Entry 5J2P (X-ray diffraction, 2.53 A resolution); this record covers chains A and B of the 4 polymer chains in the assembly.

== Chain A ==
Name: reverse transcriptase, p66 domain
Organism: Human immunodeficiency virus type 1 group M subtype B (isolate HXB2)
Notes: EC 2.7.7.-
Reference sequence: P04585 (POL_HV1H2); residues 1-560 here correspond to UniProt positions 588-1147 (UniProt number = residue number + 587)
Chain sequence (560 residues; numbered 1 to 560; the number before each row is that of its first residue):
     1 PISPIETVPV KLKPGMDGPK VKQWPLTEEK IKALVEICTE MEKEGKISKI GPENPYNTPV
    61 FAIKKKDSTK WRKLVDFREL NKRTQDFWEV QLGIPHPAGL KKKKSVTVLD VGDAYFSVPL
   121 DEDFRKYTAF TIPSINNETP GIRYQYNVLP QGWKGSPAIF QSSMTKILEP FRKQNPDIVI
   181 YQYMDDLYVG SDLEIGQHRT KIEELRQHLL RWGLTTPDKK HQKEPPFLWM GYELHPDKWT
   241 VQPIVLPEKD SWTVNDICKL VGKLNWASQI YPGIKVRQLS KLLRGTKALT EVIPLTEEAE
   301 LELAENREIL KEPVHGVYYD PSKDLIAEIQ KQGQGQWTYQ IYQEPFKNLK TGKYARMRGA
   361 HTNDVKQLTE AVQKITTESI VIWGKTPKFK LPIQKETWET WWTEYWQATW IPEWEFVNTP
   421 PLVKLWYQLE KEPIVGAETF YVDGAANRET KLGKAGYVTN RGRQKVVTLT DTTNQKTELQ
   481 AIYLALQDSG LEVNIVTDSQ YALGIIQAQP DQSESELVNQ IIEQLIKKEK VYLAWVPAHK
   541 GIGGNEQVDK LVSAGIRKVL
Disordered / not traced: 559-560
Differences from the reference sequence: engineered mutation Cys258 (Gln845 in P04585), Ser280 (Cys867 in P04585)
Bound ions: Mg2+: Asp443, Glu478, Asp498
Residues lining bound ligands: 6FM (2'-deoxy-4'-ethynyl-2-fluoroadenosine 5'-(dihydrogen phosphate)): Lys66, Arg72, Leu74, Ala114, Tyr115, Gln151, Gly152, Phe160, Tyr183, Met184, Asp185, Asp186, Lys220, Trp229, Met230, Gly231
Swiss-Prot annotation at these positions:
  - region: Phe227 to His235 (RT 'primer grip')
  - motif: Trp398 to Trp414 (Tryptophan repeat motif)
  - binding site (Mg(2+)): Asp110, Asp185, Asp186, Asp443, Glu478, Asp498, Asp549
  - site: Trp401 (Essential for RT p66/p51 heterodimerization), Trp414 (Essential for RT p66/p51 heterodimerization), Phe440, Tyr441 (Cleavage), Leu560 (Cleavage)
What the authors report for this chain:
  - binding site for the 22-nt DNA strand: Tyr183

== Chain B ==
Name: reverse transcriptase, p51 domain
Organism: Human immunodeficiency virus type 1 group M subtype B (isolate HXB2)
Notes: EC 2.7.7.-
Reference sequence: P04585 (POL_HV1H2); residues 1-440 here correspond to UniProt positions 588-1027 (UniProt number = residue number + 587)
Chain sequence (440 residues; numbered 1 to 440; the number before each row is that of its first residue):
     1 PISPIETVPV KLKPGMDGPK VKQWPLTEEK IKALVEICTE MEKEGKISKI GPENPYNTPV
    61 FAIKKKDSTK WRKLVDFREL NKRTQDFWEV QLGIPHPAGL KKKKSVTVLD VGDAYFSVPL
   121 DEDFRKYTAF TIPSINNETP GIRYQYNVLP QGWKGSPAIF QSSMTKILEP FRKQNPDIVI
   181 YQYMDDLYVG SDLEIGQHRT KIEELRQHLL RWGLTTPDKK HQKEPPFLWM GYELHPDKWT
   241 VQPIVLPEKD SWTVNDIQKL VGKLNWASQI YPGIKVRQLS KLLRGTKALT EVIPLTEEAE
   301 LELAENREIL KEPVHGVYYD PSKDLIAEIQ KQGQGQWTYQ IYQEPFKNLK TGKYARMRGA
   361 HTNDVKQLTE AVQKITTESI VIWGKTPKFK LPIQKETWET WWTEYWQATW IPEWEFVNTP
   421 PLVKLWYQLE KEPIVGAETF
Disordered / not traced: 1-3, 87-93, 215-232, 429-440
Differences from the reference sequence: engineered mutation Ser280 (Cys867 in P04585)
Swiss-Prot annotation at these positions:
  - region: Phe227 to His235 (RT 'primer grip')
  - motif: Trp398 to Trp414 (Tryptophan repeat motif)
  - binding site (Mg(2+)): Asp110, Asp185, Asp186
  - site: Trp401 (Essential for RT p66/p51 heterodimerization), Trp414 (Essential for RT p66/p51 heterodimerization), Phe440 (Cleavage)

== How chain A and chain B interact ==
Residue-residue contacts - 125 pairs, chain A then chain B:
  Val8(A) - Glu53(B)
  Pro9(A) - Glu53(B)
  Gln85(A) - Glu53(B)  hydrogen bond (side chain-backbone)
  Asp86(A) - Lys20(B)  salt bridge
  Asp86(A) - Pro55(B)
  Phe87(A) - Pro52(B)
  Trp88(A) - Lys20(B)
  Trp88(A) - Val21(B)
  Trp88(A) - Lys22(B)
  Trp88(A) - Pro52(B)  hydrogen bond (backbone-backbone)
  Trp88(A) - Asn54(B)
  Trp88(A) - Pro55(B)
  Trp88(A) - Asn57(B)
  Trp88(A) - Thr131(B)
  Trp88(A) - Arg143(B)
  Val90(A) - Pro140(B)
  Val90(A) - Gly141(B)  hydrogen bond (backbone-backbone)
  Val90(A) - Arg143(B)
  Gln91(A) - Pro140(B)
  Leu92(A) - Pro133(B)  hydrophobic
  Leu92(A) - Asn137(B)
  Gly93(A) - Asn137(B)  hydrogen bond (backbone-side chain)
  Ile94(A) - Asn137(B)
  Pro95(A) - Asn136(B)
  Pro95(A) - Asn137(B)
  His96(A) - Asn136(B)  hydrogen bond (backbone-side chain)
  Gly99(A) - Asn136(B)
  Leu100(A) - Asn136(B)
  Ala158(A) - Pro52(B)
  Ile159(A) - Pro52(B)
  Gln161(A) - Pro140(B)
  Ser162(A) - Pro52(B)
  Thr165(A) - Pro140(B)
  Arg172(A) - Thr139(B)
  Val179(A) - Glu138(B)
  Ile180(A) - Glu138(B)
  Tyr181(A) - Asn136(B)  hydrogen bond
  Tyr181(A) - Glu138(B)
  Gln182(A) - Glu138(B)  hydrogen bond (backbone-backbone)
  Gln182(A) - Pro140(B)
  Arg358(A) - Gln394(B)
  Arg358(A) - Glu396(B)  salt bridge
  Glu370(A) - Gln394(B)
  Gln373(A) - Gln394(B)  hydrogen bond
  Gln373(A) - Glu396(B)
  Gln373(A) - Thr397(B)  hydrogen bond
  Gln373(A) - Trp401(B)
  Thr376(A) - Thr400(B)
  Thr376(A) - Trp401(B)
  Thr377(A) - Pro25(B)
  Thr377(A) - Thr400(B)
  Ile380(A) - Leu26(B)
  Ile380(A) - Thr27(B)
  Val381(A) - Pro25(B)  hydrophobic
  Val381(A) - Ile135(B)
  Val381(A) - Asn136(B)  hydrogen bond (backbone-backbone)
  Val381(A) - Asn137(B)
  Ile382(A) - Ile135(B)
  Ile382(A) - Asn136(B)
  Trp383(A) - Ile135(B)
  Gly384(A) - Thr27(B)
  Gly384(A) - Glu28(B)  hydrogen bond (backbone-backbone)
  Glu399(A) - Ala360(B)
  Trp402(A) - Lys331(B)  hydrogen bond (backbone-side chain)
  Trp402(A) - Thr362(B)
  Trp402(A) - Asp364(B)
  Glu404(A) - Lys424(B)
  Tyr405(A) - Lys331(B)  hydrogen bond (backbone-side chain)
  Trp406(A) - Lys331(B)
  Trp406(A) - Thr419(B)  hydrogen bond (side chain-backbone)
  Gln407(A) - Lys331(B)  hydrogen bond (backbone-side chain)
  Gln407(A) - Asp364(B)
  Gln407(A) - Pro392(B)
  Gln407(A) - Ile393(B)
  Gln407(A) - Val417(B)  hydrogen bond (side chain-backbone)
  Ala408(A) - Asp364(B)
  Ala408(A) - Leu368(B)  hydrophobic
  Ala408(A) - Pro392(B)  hydrogen bond (backbone-backbone)
  Ala408(A) - Ile393(B)
  Thr409(A) - Asp364(B)  hydrogen bond (backbone-side chain)
  Trp410(A) - Thr362(B)
  Trp410(A) - Asn363(B)
  Trp410(A) - Val365(B)  hydrophobic
  Trp410(A) - Trp401(B)
  Trp410(A) - Tyr405(B)
  Pro412(A) - Trp401(B)
  Pro433(A) - Asn255(B)
  Pro433(A) - Leu289(B)  hydrophobic
  Pro433(A) - Thr290(B)
  Ile434(A) - Thr290(B)
  Val435(A) - Thr290(B)
  Thr439(A) - Lys287(B)
  Thr439(A) - Ala288(B)
  Thr439(A) - Leu289(B)  hydrogen bond (side chain-backbone)
  Tyr441(A) - Gln258(B)  hydrogen bond
  Tyr441(A) - Thr286(B)
  Tyr441(A) - Lys287(B)  hydrogen bond (side chain-backbone)
  Tyr441(A) - Leu289(B)
  Thr459(A) - Thr286(B)
  Asn460(A) - Thr286(B)
  Asn460(A) - Lys287(B)
  Asn460(A) - Ala288(B)
  Asn494(A) - Leu289(B)
  Val496(A) - Gln258(B)
  Val496(A) - Leu289(B)  hydrophobic
  Gln500(A) - Pro420(B)
  Gln500(A) - Leu422(B)
  Leu503(A) - Pro421(B)  hydrophobic
  Gln507(A) - Pro421(B)
  Tyr532(A) - Asn255(B)  hydrogen bond
  Tyr532(A) - Leu289(B)  hydrophobic
  Trp535(A) - Leu422(B)  hydrophobic
  Trp535(A) - Trp426(B)  hydrophobic
  Pro537(A) - Gly262(B)
  Pro537(A) - Asn265(B)
  Lys540(A) - Asn265(B)
  Ile542(A) - Val261(B)  hydrophobic
  Ile542(A) - Leu283(B)  hydrophobic
  Gly543(A) - Gln258(B)  hydrogen bond (backbone-side chain)
  Gly543(A) - Leu283(B)
  Gly543(A) - Gly285(B)
  Gly544(A) - Gly285(B)  hydrogen bond (backbone-backbone)
  Gly544(A) - Thr286(B)
  Gln547(A) - Gly285(B)
  Gln547(A) - Thr286(B)
Also at the interface, not in a pair above, chain A (73 interface residues in all): Lys166, Lys173, Arg356, Thr403, Val458, Gly504, Ala534, Val536
Also at the interface, not in a pair above, chain B (67 interface residues in all): Thr39, Ile50, Gly51, Tyr56, Ile142, Val254, Lys259, Gln334, Trp337, Gly359, Asn418

== Overview ==
73 residues of chain A and 67 residues of chain B are in contact, with 24 hydrogen bonds and 2 salt bridges.
Polar pairs include Asp86(A)-Lys20(B), Arg358(A)-Glu396(B) and Gln85(A)-Glu53(B). Bound to chain A: compound
6FM. From the paper: a binding site for the 22-nt DNA strand at Tyr183(A).
Here chain A is reverse transcriptase, p66 domain and chain B is reverse transcriptase, p51 domain, both from
Human immunodeficiency virus type 1 group M subtype B (isolate HXB2). Entry 5J2P (HIV-1 reverse transcriptase
in complex with DNA that has incorporated EFdA-MP at the P-(post-translocation) site and ...) was determined
by X-ray diffraction together with 5J2M, 5J2N and 5J2Q from the same study.
